Entry 7TNS (electron microscopy, 6.70 A resolution (low resolution: residue-level contacts below are approximate; hydrogen-bond / salt-bridge calls are withheld)); this record covers chains E8 and E9 of the 101 polymer chains in the assembly.

[Chain E8]
Name: Tubulin alpha chain
Source organism: Toxoplasma gondii
UniProt: P10873 (TBA_TOXGO); residues 1-453 here = UniProt positions 1-453
Sequence (453 residues; numbered 1 to 453; the number before each row is that of its first residue):
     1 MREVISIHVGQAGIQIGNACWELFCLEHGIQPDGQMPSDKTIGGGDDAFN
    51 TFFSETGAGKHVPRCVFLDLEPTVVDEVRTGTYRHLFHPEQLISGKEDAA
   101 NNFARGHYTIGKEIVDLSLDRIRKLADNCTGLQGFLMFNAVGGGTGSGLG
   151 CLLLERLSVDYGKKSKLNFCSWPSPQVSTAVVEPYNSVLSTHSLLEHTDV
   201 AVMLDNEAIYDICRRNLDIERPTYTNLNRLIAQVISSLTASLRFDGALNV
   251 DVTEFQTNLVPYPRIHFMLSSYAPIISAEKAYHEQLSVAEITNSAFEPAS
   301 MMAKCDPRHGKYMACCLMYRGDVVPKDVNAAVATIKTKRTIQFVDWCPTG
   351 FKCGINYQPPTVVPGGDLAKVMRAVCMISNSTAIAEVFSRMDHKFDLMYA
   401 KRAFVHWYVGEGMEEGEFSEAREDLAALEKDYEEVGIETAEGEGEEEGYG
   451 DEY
Not modelled in the structure: 38-46, 438-453
UniProt features mapped onto this chain:
  - active site: Glu254
  - binding site (GTP): Gln11, Glu71, Gly144, Thr145, Thr179, Asn206, Asn228
  - binding site (Mg(2+)): Glu71
  - site: Tyr453 (Involved in polymerization)
  - modified residue: Lys40 (N6-acetyllysine)

[Chain E9]
Name: Tubulin beta chain
Source organism: Toxoplasma gondii
UniProt: A0A125YWG5 (A0A125YWG5_TOXGM); numbering as in UniProt (aligned over 1-449)
Sequence (449 residues; each row starts with the number of its first residue):
     1 MREIVHVQGGQCGNQIGAKFWEVISDEHGIDPTGTYCGDSDLQLERINVF
    51 YNEATGGRFVPRAILMDLEPGTMDSVRAGPFGQLFRPDNFVFGQTGAGNN
   101 WAKGHYTEGAELIDSVLDVVRKEAEGCDCLQGFQITHSLGGGTGSGMGTL
   151 LISKVREEYPDRIMETFSVFPSPKVSDTVVEPYNATLSVHQLVENADEVQ
   201 VIDNEALYDICFRTLKLTTPTYGDLNHLVSAAMSGVTCCLRFPGQLNSDL
   251 RKLAVNLIPFPRLHFFLIGFAPLTSRGSQQYRALSVPELTQQMFDAKNMM
   301 CASDPRHGRYLTASAMFRGRMSTKEVDEQMLNVQNKNSSYFVEWIPNNMK
   351 SSVCDIPPKGLKMSVTFVGNSTAIQEMFKRVSDQFTAMFRRKAFLHWYTG
   401 EGMDEMEFTEAESNMNDLVSEYQQYQDATAEEEGEFDEEEGEMGAEEGA
Not modelled in the structure: 427-449
Disulfide bonds: Cys238-Cys354

[Chain E8 / chain E9 interface]
Residue-residue contacts (15):
  Lys96(E8) - Met1(E9)
  Lys96(E8) - Asp128(E9)
  Val177(E8) - Asp327(E9)
  Val181(E8) - Asn256(E9)
  Val181(E8) - Lys350(E9)
  Arg221(E8) - Ser322(E9)
  Pro222(E8) - Thr323(E9)
  Leu397(E8) - Pro346(E9)
  Met398(E8) - Pro346(E9)
  Lys401(E8) - Trp344(E9)
  Ala403(E8) - Trp344(E9)
  Phe404(E8) - Val255(E9)
  Phe404(E8) - Asn256(E9)
  His406(E8) - Pro259(E9)
  Trp407(E8) - Val255(E9)
Interface residues without a listed pair, chain E8 (22 interface residues in all): Thr73, Ala100, Asn101, Arg105, Gln176, Thr179, Ala180, Tyr210, Thr223, Tyr224
Interface residues without a listed pair, chain E9 (24 interface residues in all): Cys129, Gln245, Leu246, Asn247, Arg251, Lys252, Ile258, Phe260, Pro261, Lys324, Leu331, Ile345, Asn347

[Summary]
22 residues of chain E8 and 24 residues of chain E9 are in contact. Curated annotation (UniProt) lists
active-site residue Glu254(E8), 7 GTP-binding residues and Mg2+-binding residue Glu71(E8) on chain E8.
Chain E8 is Tubulin alpha chain and chain E9 is Tubulin beta chain, both from Toxoplasma gondii; the
structure, Subpellicular microtubule from detergent-extract Toxoplasma gondii cells, was determined by
electron microscopy together with 7TNQ and 7TNT from the same study.
